Entry 6YMY (electron microscopy, 3.41 A resolution); this record covers chains a and d of the 12 polymer chains in the assembly.

== Chain a ==
Name: Cytochrome c oxidase subunit 1
Source organism: Saccharomyces cerevisiae (strain ATCC 204508 / S288c)
Notes: EC 1.9.3.1
UniProt: P00401 (COX1_YEAST); residue numbers follow UniProt; this construct covers 5-534
Sequence (530 residues; each row starts with the number of its first residue):
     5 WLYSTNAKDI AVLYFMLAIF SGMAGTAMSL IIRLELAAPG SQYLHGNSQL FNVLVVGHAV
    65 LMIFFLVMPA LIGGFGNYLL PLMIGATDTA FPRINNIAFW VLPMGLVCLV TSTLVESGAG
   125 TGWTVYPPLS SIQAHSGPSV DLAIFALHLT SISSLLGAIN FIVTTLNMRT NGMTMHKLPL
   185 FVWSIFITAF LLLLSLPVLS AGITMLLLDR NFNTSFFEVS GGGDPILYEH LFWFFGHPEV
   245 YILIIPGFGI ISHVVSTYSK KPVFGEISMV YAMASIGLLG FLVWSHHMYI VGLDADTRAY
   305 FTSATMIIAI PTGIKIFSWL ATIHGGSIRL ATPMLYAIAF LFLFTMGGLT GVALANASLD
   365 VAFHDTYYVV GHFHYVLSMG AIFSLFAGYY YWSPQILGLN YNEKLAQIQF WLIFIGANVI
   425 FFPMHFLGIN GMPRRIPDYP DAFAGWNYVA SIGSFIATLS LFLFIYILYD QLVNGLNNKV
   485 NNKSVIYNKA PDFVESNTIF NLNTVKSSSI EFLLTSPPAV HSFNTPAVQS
Metal / ion sites: heme a Fe site 1: His-62, His-378; Cu ion: His-241, His-290, His-291; heme a Fe site 2 near His-376 (its only coordinating residue here)
Ligand contacts:
  - cardiolipin (CN3; (2R,5S,11R,14R)-5,8,11-trihydroxy-2-(nonanoyloxy)-5,11-dioxido-16-oxo-14-[(propanoyloxy)methyl]-4,6,10,12,15-pentaoxa-5,11-diphosphanonadec-1-yl undecanoate): Asn-406, Lys-408, Leu-409, Phe-466, Leu-467, Ile-469, Tyr-470, Lys-487
  - heme a (HEA), molecule 1: Phe-19, Ile-23, Gly-26, Met-27, Thr-30, Ser-33, Ile-36, Arg-37, Val-59, His-62, Ala-63, Met-66, Ile-67, Leu-70, Val-71, Gly-126, Trp-127, Thr-128, Tyr-371, Val-374, Phe-377, His-378, Leu-381, Ser-382, Ile-386, Leu-389, Phe-390, Tyr-393, Ile-417, Ile-424, Phe-425, Met-428, Arg-438, Arg-439, Ile-440, Ala-461, Leu-465, Phe-468
  - heme a (HEA), molecule 2: Trp-127, Trp-237, Val-244, Tyr-245, Ile-248, His-290, His-291, Thr-309, Ile-312, Ala-313, Thr-316, Gly-317, Ile-320, Phe-321, Phe-348, Thr-349, Gly-352, Leu-353, Gly-355, Val-356, Leu-358, Ala-359, Asp-364, His-368, Asp-369, Val-373, His-376, Phe-377, Val-380, Leu-381, Arg-438, Arg-439
  - 1,2-diacyl-sn-glycero-3-phoshocholine (PCF), molecule 1: His-152, Ser-204, Ala-205, Thr-208, Leu-212, Phe-216
  - 1,2-diacyl-sn-glycero-3-phoshocholine (PCF), molecule 2: Ile-419, Val-423, Tyr-452, Val-453, Ile-456
  - phosphatidylethanolamine (PTY), molecule 1: Phe-95, Pro-96, Arg-97, Ile-98, Leu-160
  - phosphatidylethanolamine (PTY), molecule 2: Phe-268, Phe-321, Leu-324, Ala-325
  - phosphatidylethanolamine (PTY), molecule 3: His-328, Leu-334, Leu-339, Ile-342, Ala-343, Phe-414, Trp-415, Phe-418
  - phosphatidylethanolamine (PTY), molecule 4: Leu-353, Thr-354, Tyr-372, Phe-426, His-429, Phe-430, Ile-433, Trp-450
Swiss-Prot annotation at these positions:
  - binding site (Ca(2+)): Glu-39, Ala-42, Gly-44, Pro-441
  - binding site (Fe(II)-heme a): His-62, His-378
  - binding site (Cu cation): His-241, His-290, His-291
  - binding site (O2): Tyr-245
  - binding site (Mg(2+)): His-368, Asp-369
  - binding site (heme a3): His-376
  - cross-link: His-241 to Tyr-245 (1'-histidyl-3'-tyrosine (His-Tyr))

== Chain d ==
Name: Cytochrome c oxidase subunit 4, mitochondrial
Source organism: Saccharomyces cerevisiae (strain ATCC 204508 / S288c)
UniProt: P04037 (COX4_YEAST); residue numbers follow UniProt; this construct covers 30-146
Sequence (117 residues; each row starts with the number of its first residue):
    30 VVKTAQNLAE VNGPETLIGP GAKEGTVPTD LDQETGLARL ELLGKLEGID VFDTKPLDSS
    90 RKGTMKDPII IESYDDYRYV GCTGSPAGSH TIMWLKPTVN EVARCWECGS VYKLNPV
Metal / ion sites: Zn2+ near Cys-134 (its only coordinating residue here)
Swiss-Prot annotation at these positions:
  - binding site (Zn(2+)): Cys-111, His-119, Cys-134, Cys-137
  - modified residue: Thr-55 (Phosphothreonine)

== Interface between chain a and chain d ==
Residue-residue contacts (43):
  Asn-175(a) with Asp-82(d); Thr-83(d); Lys-84(d)
  Asp-496(a) with Trp-135(d), hydrogen bond
  Glu-499(a) with Trp-135(d)
  Asn-507(a) with Trp-135(d)
  Lys-510(a) with Met-122(d); Trp-135(d)
  Ser-511(a) with Met-122(d); Trp-123(d), hydrogen bond (backbone-backbone)
  Ser-512(a) with Ile-121(d), hydrogen bond (side chain-backbone); Trp-123(d)
  Ser-513(a) with Trp-123(d)
  Ile-514(a) with Trp-123(d)
  Leu-517(a) with Tyr-108(d); Trp-123(d); Lys-125(d)
  Leu-518(a) with Tyr-108(d)
  His-525(a) with Tyr-106(d)
  Ser-526(a) with Tyr-106(d)
  Phe-527(a) with Tyr-108(d), hydrophobic
  Asn-528(a) with Asp-104(d), hydrogen bond; Tyr-106(d), hydrogen bond
  Thr-529(a) with Ser-102(d); Arg-107(d)
  Pro-530(a) with Arg-107(d), hydrogen bond (backbone-side chain)
  Ala-531(a) with Tyr-108(d)
  Val-532(a) with Lys-84(d); Pro-85(d); Leu-86(d); Arg-107(d); Tyr-108(d), hydrogen bond (backbone-backbone); Val-109(d); Gly-110(d), hydrogen bond (backbone-backbone); Trp-123(d)
  Gln-533(a) with Leu-86(d); Gly-110(d); Ile-121(d); Trp-123(d)
  Ser-534(a) with Leu-86(d); Ser-88(d), hydrogen bond (backbone-side chain); Gly-110(d), hydrogen bond (backbone-backbone); Thr-112(d)
Also at the interface, not in a pair above, chain a (25 interface residues in all): Gly-176, Met-177, Val-509, Thr-519
Also at the interface, not in a pair above, chain d (24 interface residues in all): Tyr-103, Cys-111, Ala-116, Thr-120, Leu-124

== Overview ==
25 residues of chain a and 24 residues of chain d are in contact, with 10 hydrogen bonds. Among the polar
pairs are Asp-496(a)/Trp-135(d), Ser-512(a)/Ile-121(d) and Asn-528(a)/Asp-104(d). Ligands of chain a: heme a,
4 copies of phosphatidylethanolamine, cardiolipin and 1,2-diacyl-sn-glycero-3-phoshocholine.
Chain a is Cytochrome c oxidase subunit 1 and chain d is Cytochrome c oxidase subunit 4, mitochondrial, both
from Saccharomyces cerevisiae (strain ATCC 204508 / S288c); the structure, Cytochrome c oxidase from
Saccharomyces cerevisiae, was determined by electron microscopy together with 6YMX from the same study.
